PDB entry 7D6R | X-ray diffraction, 1.60 A resolution | chains B and F of the 7 polymer chains in the assembly

== Chain B (and F) ==
Protein: Shiga toxin 2 B subunit
From: Escherichia coli
Notes: chain F of this document is another copy of the same molecule, construct and numbering; everything in this record applies to it too
UniProtKB: Q7DJJ2 (Q7DJJ2_ECOLX); residues 1-70 here correspond to UniProt positions 20-89 (UniProt number = residue number + 19)
Amino-acid sequence (70 residues; each row starts with the number of its first residue):
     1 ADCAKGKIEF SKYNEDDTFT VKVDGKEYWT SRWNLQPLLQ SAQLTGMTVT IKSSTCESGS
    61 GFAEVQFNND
Disordered / not traced: 70 (chain F: fully traced)
Cystine bridges: C3-C56
From the paper describing this entry:
  - binding site for MMA betaAla peptide: K5, D70
  - mutagenesis - W29A, W33A, G61A: decreased binding to MMbetaA-tet

== How chain B and chain F interact ==
Residue-residue contacts (33; chain B residue first):
  E9(B) - N68(F)
  F10(B) - Q66(F)
  F10(B) - F67(F)
  F10(B) - N68(F)
  S11(B) - Q66(F)
  S11(B) - F67(F)  hydrogen bond (backbone-backbone)
  K12(B) - E64(F)  salt bridge
  K12(B) - V65(F)
  K12(B) - Q66(F)
  Y13(B) - R32(F)
  Y13(B) - N34(F)
  Y13(B) - L35(F)  hydrophobic
  Y13(B) - A63(F)
  Y13(B) - E64(F)
  Y13(B) - V65(F)  hydrogen bond (backbone-backbone)
  N14(B) - A63(F)
  E15(B) - R32(F)  hydrogen bond (backbone-side chain)
  E15(B) - A63(F)  hydrogen bond (backbone-backbone)
  E15(B) - E64(F)
  D17(B) - R32(F)  salt bridge
  W33(B) - N34(F)
  Q36(B) - N34(F)  hydrogen bond
  P37(B) - L38(F)  hydrophobic
  Q40(B) - L38(F)  hydrogen bond (side chain-backbone)
  Q40(B) - S41(F)
  Q40(B) - M47(F)
  Q40(B) - F67(F)
  Q43(B) - M47(F)
  Q43(B) - F67(F)  hydrogen bond (side chain-backbone)
  Q43(B) - N69(F)  hydrogen bond (backbone-side chain)
  L44(B) - T45(F)
  L44(B) - M47(F)  hydrophobic
  L44(B) - N69(F)
Interface residues without a listed pair, chain B (15 interface residues in all): F19
Interface residues without a listed pair, chain F (16 interface residues in all): A42, K52

== Overview ==
The interface between chain B and chain F involves 15 residues on one side and 16 on the other; the contacts
include 8 hydrogen bonds and 2 salt bridges. Polar pairs include K12(B)-E64(F), D17(B)-R32(F) and
E15(B)-R32(F). From the paper: a binding site for MMA betaAla peptide at K5(B) and D70(B); W29A, W33A and G61A
of chain B reduce binding to MMbetaA-tet.
Both chains are Shiga toxin 2 B subunit (Escherichia coli). Entry 7D6R (Crystal structure of the Stx2a
complexed with MMA betaAla peptide) was determined by X-ray diffraction together with 7D6Q from the same
study.
